3BYM - chain A; structure by X-ray diffraction, 2.00 A resolution.

# Chain A
Protein: Proto-oncogene tyrosine-protein kinase LCK
From: Homo sapiens
Notes: EC 2.7.10.2; fragment: kinase domain
Reference sequence: P06239 (LCK_HUMAN); numbering as in UniProt (aligned over 230-501)
Chain sequence (272 residues; row label = number of the first residue in the row):
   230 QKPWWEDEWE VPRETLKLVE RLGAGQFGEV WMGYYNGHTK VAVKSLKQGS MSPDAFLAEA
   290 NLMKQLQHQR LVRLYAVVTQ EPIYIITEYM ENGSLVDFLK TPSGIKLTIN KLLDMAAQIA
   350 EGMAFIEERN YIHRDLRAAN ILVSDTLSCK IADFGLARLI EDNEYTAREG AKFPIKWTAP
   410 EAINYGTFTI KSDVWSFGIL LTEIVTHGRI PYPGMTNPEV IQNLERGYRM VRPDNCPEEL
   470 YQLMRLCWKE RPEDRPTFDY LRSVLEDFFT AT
Modified / non-standard residues: Y394 (o-phosphotyrosine; PTR)
Small-molecule neighbours: Lck (AM0; N-phenyl-1-{4-[(3,4,5-trimethoxyphenyl)amino]-1,3,5-triazin-2-yl}-1H-benzimidazol-2-amine): L251, G252, V259, A271, K273, E288, M292, V301, T316, E317, Y318, M319, E320, G322, S323, D326, L371, A381, D382, F383
Swiss-Prot annotation at these positions:
  - active site: D364 (Proton acceptor)
  - binding site (ATP): L251 to V259, K273
  - modified residue: Y394 (Phosphotyrosine)
  - cross-link: K276 (Glycyl lysine isopeptide (Lys-Gly) (interchain with G-Cter in ubiquitin))
  - natural variant: P232 (P232PQKP: In leukemia), L341 (L341P: In IMD22), A353 (A353V: Found in leukemia), P447 (P447L: Found in leukemia)
  - mutagenesis: K276 (K276R: Abolishes UBR2-mediated 'Lys-63'-linked ubiquitination. Abolishes UBR2-mediated 'Lys-63'-linked ubiquitination and autophosphorylation of Tyr-394; when associated with R-99), Y394 (Y394F: Abolishes autophosphorylation)

# Summary
Chain A binds Lck. UniProt lists active-site residue D364, 10 ATP-binding residues and 2 mutagenesis sites.
Chain A is Proto-oncogene tyrosine-protein kinase LCK (Homo sapiens); the structure, X-ray co-crystal
structure aminobenzimidazole triazine 1 bound to Lck, was determined by X-ray diffraction together with 3BYO
from the same study.
